Entry 4WJU (X-ray diffraction, 2.80 A resolution); this record covers chain A.

# Chain A
Protein: Ribosome assembly protein 4
From: Saccharomyces cerevisiae (strain ATCC 204508 / S288c)
UniProtKB: P25382 (NLE1_YEAST); numbering as in UniProt (aligned over 1-515)
Amino-acid sequence (515 residues; row label = number of the first residue in the row):
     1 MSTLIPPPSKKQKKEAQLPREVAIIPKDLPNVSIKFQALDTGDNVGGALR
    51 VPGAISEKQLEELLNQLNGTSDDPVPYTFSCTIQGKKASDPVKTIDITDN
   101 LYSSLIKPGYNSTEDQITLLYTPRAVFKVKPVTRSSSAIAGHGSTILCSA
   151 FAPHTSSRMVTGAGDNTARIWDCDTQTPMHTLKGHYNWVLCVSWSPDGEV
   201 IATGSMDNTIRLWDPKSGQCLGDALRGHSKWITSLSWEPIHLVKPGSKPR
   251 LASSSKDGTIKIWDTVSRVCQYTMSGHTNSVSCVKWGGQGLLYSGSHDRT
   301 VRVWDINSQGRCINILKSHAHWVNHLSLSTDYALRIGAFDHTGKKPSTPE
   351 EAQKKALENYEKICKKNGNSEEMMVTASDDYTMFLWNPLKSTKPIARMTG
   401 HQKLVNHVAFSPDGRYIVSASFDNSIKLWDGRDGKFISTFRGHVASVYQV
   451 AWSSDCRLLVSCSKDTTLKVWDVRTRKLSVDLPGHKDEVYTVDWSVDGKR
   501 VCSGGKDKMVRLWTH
Disordered / not traced: 1-32, 45-47, 72-74, 84-86, 92-101, 109-115
Curated features (UniProtKB/Swiss-Prot):
  - mutagenesis: Glu114 (E114A: Impairs interaction with MDN1; E114D: Impairs interaction with MDN1. Blocks progression of the nascent pre-60S subunit and subsequent export to the cytoplasm), Tyr448 (Y448E: Impairs interaction with NSA2)
Reported in the primary citation:
  - mutagenesis - K130E/R134E, T175R/T177R, Y448E: abolished growth

# In short
From UniProt: 2 mutagenesis sites. From the paper: K130E/R134E, T175R/T177R and Y448E abolish growth.
Chain A is Ribosome assembly protein 4 (Saccharomyces cerevisiae (strain ATCC 204508 / S288c)); the structure,
Crystal structure of Rsa4 from Saccharomyces cerevisiae, was determined by X-ray diffraction, deposited
together with 4WJS and 4WJV.
